4B9V - chains A and B of the 3 polymer chains in the assembly; structure by X-ray diffraction, 2.00 A resolution.

[Chain A]
Protein: DNA polymerase
From: Geobacillus stearothermophilus
Notes: EC 2.7.7.7
Reference sequence: E1C9K5 (E1C9K5_GEOSE); residues 297-876 here correspond to UniProt positions 1-580 (UniProt number = residue number - 296)
Chain sequence (619 residues; each row starts with the number of its first residue):
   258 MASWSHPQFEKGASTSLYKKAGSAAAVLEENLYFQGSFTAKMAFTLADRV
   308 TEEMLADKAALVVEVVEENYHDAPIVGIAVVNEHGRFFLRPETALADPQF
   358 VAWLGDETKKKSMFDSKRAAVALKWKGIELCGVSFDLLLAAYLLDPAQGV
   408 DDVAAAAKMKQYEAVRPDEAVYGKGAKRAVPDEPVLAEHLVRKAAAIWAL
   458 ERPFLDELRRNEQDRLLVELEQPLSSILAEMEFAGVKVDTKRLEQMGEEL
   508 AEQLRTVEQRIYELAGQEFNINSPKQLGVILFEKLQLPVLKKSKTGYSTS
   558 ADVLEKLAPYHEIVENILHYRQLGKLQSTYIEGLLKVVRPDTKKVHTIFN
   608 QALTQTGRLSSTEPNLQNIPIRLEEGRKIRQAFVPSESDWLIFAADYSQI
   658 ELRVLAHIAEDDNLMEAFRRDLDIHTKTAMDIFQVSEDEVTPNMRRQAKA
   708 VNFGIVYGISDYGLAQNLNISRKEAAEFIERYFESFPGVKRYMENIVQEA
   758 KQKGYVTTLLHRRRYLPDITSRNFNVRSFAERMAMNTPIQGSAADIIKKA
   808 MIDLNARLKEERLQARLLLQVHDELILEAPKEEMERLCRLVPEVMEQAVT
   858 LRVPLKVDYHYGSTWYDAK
Unresolved in the structure: 258-297
Construct notes: expression tag (258-296)
Bound ions: Mg2+: Asp-653, Tyr-654, Asp-830

[Chain B]
Molecule: 11-nt DNA strand
Sequence (11 nucleotides; each row starts with the number of its first residue):
     1 CCTGACTCTAA

[How chain A and chain B interact]
Residue-residue contacts (35; chain A residue first):
  Lys-431(A) / DT3(B)  salt bridge to the phosphate
  Gly-432(A) / DC2(B)  phosphate contact
  Ala-433(A) / DC1(B)  phosphate contact
  Ala-433(A) / DC2(B)  hydrogen bond to the phosphate
  Ser-550(A) / DC6(B)  hydrogen bond to the phosphate
  Ser-550(A) / DT7(B)  phosphate contact
  Lys-551(A) / DA5(B)  phosphate contact
  Lys-551(A) / DC6(B)  hydrogen bond to the phosphate
  Thr-552(A) / DA5(B)  hydrogen bond to the phosphate
  Thr-552(A) / DC6(B)  hydrogen bond to the phosphate
  Ser-555(A) / DT7(B)  phosphate contact
  Thr-556(A) / DT7(B)  hydrogen bond to the phosphate
  Ser-557(A) / DT7(B)  hydrogen bond to the phosphate
  Ser-557(A) / DC8(B)  phosphate contact
  Ala-558(A) / DC8(B)  hydrogen bond to the phosphate
  Arg-578(A) / DT7(B)  hydrogen bond to the phosphate
  Arg-578(A) / DC8(B)  salt bridge to the phosphate
  Lys-582(A) / DC8(B)  hydrogen bond to the base
  Lys-582(A) / DT9(B)  sugar contact
  Tyr-587(A) / DT9(B)  hydrogen bond to the sugar
  Arg-615(A) / DA11(B)  sugar contact
  Gln-624(A) / DA10(B)  sugar contact
  Asn-625(A) / DT9(B)  hydrogen bond to the base
  Asn-625(A) / DA10(B)  sugar contact
  Ile-626(A) / DA10(B)  sugar contact
  Pro-627(A) / DT9(B)  phosphate contact
  Pro-627(A) / DA10(B)  phosphate contact
  Ile-628(A) / DA10(B)  hydrogen bond to the phosphate
  Ile-628(A) / DA11(B)  phosphate contact
  Arg-629(A) / DA10(B)  hydrogen bond to the phosphate
  Phe-710(A) / DA11(B)  base contact
  Tyr-714(A) / DA11(B)  sugar contact
  Val-828(A) / DA11(B)  sugar contact
  His-829(A) / DA11(B)  sugar contact
  Asp-830(A) / DA11(B)  phosphate contact
Interface residues without a listed pair, chain A (28 interface residues in all): Pro-531, Tyr-554, Arg-637

[Overview]
The interface between chain A and chain B involves 28 residues on one side and 10 on the other, with 14
hydrogen bonds and 2 salt bridges. Among the polar pairs are Lys-582(A)/DC8(B), Asn-625(A)/DT9(B) and
Tyr-587(A)/DT9(B).
Chain A is DNA polymerase (Geobacillus stearothermophilus) and chain B is an 11-nt DNA strand; the structure,
Structure of the high fidelity DNA polymerase I with extending from an oxidative formamidopyrimidine-dG DNA
lesion ..., was determined by X-ray diffraction (same publication as 4B9L, 4B9M, 4B9N, 4B9S, 4B9T and 4B9U).
